8AP1 - chains A and N of the 4 polymer chains in the assembly; structure by electron microscopy, 3.47 A resolution.

# Chain A
Protein: DNA-directed RNA polymerase, mitochondrial
Organism: Saccharomyces cerevisiae S288C
Notes: EC 2.7.7.6
UniProt: P13433 (RPOM_YEAST); residues 100-1351 here = UniProt positions 100-1351
Chain sequence (1262 residues; row label = number of the first residue in the row):
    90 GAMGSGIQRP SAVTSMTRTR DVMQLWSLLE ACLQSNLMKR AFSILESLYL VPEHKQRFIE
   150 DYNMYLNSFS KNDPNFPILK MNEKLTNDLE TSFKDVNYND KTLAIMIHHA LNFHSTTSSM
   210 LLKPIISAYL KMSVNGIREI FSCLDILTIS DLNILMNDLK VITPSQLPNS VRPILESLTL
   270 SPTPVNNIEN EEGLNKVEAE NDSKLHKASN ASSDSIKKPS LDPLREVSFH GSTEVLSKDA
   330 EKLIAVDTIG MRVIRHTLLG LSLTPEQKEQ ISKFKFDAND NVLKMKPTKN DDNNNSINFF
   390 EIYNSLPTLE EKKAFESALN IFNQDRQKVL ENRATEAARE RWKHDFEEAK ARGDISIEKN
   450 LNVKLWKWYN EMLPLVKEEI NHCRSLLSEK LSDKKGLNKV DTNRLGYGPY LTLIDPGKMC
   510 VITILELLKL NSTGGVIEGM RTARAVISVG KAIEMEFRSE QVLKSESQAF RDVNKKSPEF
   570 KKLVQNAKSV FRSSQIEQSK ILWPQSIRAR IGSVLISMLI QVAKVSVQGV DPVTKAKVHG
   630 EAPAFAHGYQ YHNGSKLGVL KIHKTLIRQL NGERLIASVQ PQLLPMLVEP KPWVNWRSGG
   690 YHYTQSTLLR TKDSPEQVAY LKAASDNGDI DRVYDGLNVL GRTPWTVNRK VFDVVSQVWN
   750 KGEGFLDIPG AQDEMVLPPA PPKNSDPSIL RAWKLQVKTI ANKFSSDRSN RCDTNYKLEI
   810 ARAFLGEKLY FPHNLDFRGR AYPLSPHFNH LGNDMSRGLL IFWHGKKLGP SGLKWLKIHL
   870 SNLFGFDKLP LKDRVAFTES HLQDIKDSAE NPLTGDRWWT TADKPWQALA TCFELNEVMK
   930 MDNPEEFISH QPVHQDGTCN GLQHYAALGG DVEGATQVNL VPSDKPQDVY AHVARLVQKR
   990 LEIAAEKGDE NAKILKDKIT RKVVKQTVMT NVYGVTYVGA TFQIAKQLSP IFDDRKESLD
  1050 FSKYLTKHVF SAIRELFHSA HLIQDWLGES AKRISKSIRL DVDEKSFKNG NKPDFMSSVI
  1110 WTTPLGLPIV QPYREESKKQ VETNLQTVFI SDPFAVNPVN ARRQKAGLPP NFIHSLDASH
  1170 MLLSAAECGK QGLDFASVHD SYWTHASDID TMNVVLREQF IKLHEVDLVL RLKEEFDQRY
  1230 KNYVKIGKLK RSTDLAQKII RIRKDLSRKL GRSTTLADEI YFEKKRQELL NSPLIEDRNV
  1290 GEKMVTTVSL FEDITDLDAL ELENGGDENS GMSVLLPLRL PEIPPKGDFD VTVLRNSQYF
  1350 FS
Disordered / not traced: 90-385, 442-447, 559-588, 1309-1320
Construct notes: expression tag (90-99)
Ion coordination: Mg2+: Asp945, Gly946, Asp1189 (together with GTP)
Small-molecule neighbours:
  - GTP (guanosine-5'-triphosphate), molecule 1: Arg829, Asp945, Gly946, Thr947, Cys948, Asn949, Gly950, Tyr979, Arg1010, Lys1014, Gln1015, Met1018, Thr1019, Tyr1022, Pro1159, His1163, Asp1189
  - GTP, molecule 2: Arg829, Arg846, Lys913, Lys1011, Lys1014, Gln1015, His1163, His1188
Reported in the primary citation:
  - binding site for Non-template DNA (chain N): His641 to Asn642, Arg780 to Lys787

# Chain N
Molecule: Non-template DNA
Sequence (33 nucleotides; each row starts with the number of its first residue):
   101 CGAATAAGTA TTGATATAAG TAATAGATAA TGC
Disordered / not traced: 101-106

# How chain A and chain N interact
Contacting residue pairs (19):
  Leu486(A) with DA110(N), phosphate contact
  Asp490(A) with DA110(N), phosphate contact
  Tyr640(A) with DT117(N), hydrogen bond to the phosphate; DA118(N), sugar contact
  Asn642(A) with DA118(N), base contact; DT121(N), hydrogen bond to the sugar
  Gly643(A) with DT117(N), hydrogen bond to the base; DA118(N), hydrogen bond to the base
  Lys645(A) with DA116(N), base contact; DT117(N), hydrogen bond to the base
  Arg780(A) with DG120(N), sugar contact; DA122(N), salt bridge to the phosphate; DA123(N), salt bridge to the phosphate
  Leu784(A) with DA123(N), phosphate contact
  Lys787(A) with DA122(N), salt bridge to the phosphate
  Val1027(A) with DT124(N), base contact
  Phe1031(A) with DA122(N), stacking on the base
  Lys1085(A) with DA129(N), salt bridge to the phosphate
  Lys1154(A) with DT128(N), phosphate contact
Other interface residues (no listed pair), chain A (18 interface residues in all): His641, Ser644, Tyr1026, Lys1052, Lys1081
Other interface residues (no listed pair), chain N (13 interface residues in all): DT109, DA125

# In short
Chain A and chain N form an interface of 18 and 13 residues respectively; the contacts include 5 hydrogen
bonds, 4 salt bridges and 1 aromatic stacking contact. Polar contacts include Gly643(A)-DT117(N),
Gly643(A)-DA118(N) and Lys645(A)-DT117(N). Bound to chain A: GTP. From the paper: a binding site for
Non-template DNA (chain N) at His641(A) and Arg780(A).
Here chain A is DNA-directed RNA polymerase, mitochondrial (Saccharomyces cerevisiae S288C) and chain N is
Non-template DNA. Entry 8AP1 (Cryo-EM structure of yeast mitochondrial RNA polymerase transcription initiation
complex with two GTP molecules poised for ...) was determined by electron microscopy, deposited together with
8ATT, 8ATV, 8ATW, 8C5S, 8C5U and 8Q63.
